PDB entry 9M6H | electron microscopy, 3.27 A resolution | chains O and S of the 20 polymer chains in the assembly

# Chain O (and S)
Name: Flagellar hook-associated protein 2
From: Salmonella enterica subsp. enterica serovar Typhimurium
Notes: chain S of this document is another copy of the same molecule, construct and numbering; everything in this record applies to it too
UniProt: P16328 (FLID_SALTY); numbering as in UniProt (aligned over 21-450)
Chain sequence (430 residues; row label = number of the first residue in the row):
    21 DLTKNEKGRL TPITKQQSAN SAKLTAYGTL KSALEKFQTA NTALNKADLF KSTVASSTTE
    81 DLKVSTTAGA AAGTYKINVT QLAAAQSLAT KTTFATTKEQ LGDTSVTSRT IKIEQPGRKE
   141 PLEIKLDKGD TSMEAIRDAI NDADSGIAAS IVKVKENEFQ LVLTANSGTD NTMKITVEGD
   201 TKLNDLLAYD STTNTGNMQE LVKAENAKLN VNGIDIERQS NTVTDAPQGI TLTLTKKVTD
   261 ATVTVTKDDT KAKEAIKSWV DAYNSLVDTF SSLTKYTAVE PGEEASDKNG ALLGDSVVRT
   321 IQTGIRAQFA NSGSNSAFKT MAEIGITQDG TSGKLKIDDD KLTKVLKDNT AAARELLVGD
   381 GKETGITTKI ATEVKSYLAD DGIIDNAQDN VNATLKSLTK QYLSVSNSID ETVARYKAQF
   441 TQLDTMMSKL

# Interface between chain O and chain S
Pairs across the interface (22; chain O residue first):
  T78(O) - K256(S)
  A91(O) - A169(S)
  A92(O) - A169(S)
  T94(O) - A105(S)
  Y95(O) - I171(S)
  Y95(O) - V172(S)  hydrophobic
  N232(O) - V172(S)
  I234(O) - V174(S)  hydrophobic
  I236(O) - K173(S)
  I236(O) - V174(S)
  R238(O) - E176(S)
  V243(O) - K173(S)
  A246(O) - K173(S)
  P247(O) - I171(S)
  P247(O) - K173(S)
  T262(O) - L102(S)
  T262(O) - K256(S)
  D368(O) - D164(S)
  N369(O) - N161(S)
  N369(O) - D162(S)  hydrogen bond (side chain-backbone)
  N369(O) - D164(S)
  A371(O) - D162(S)
Other interface residues (no listed pair), chain O (19 interface residues in all): K71, V231, D260
Other interface residues (no listed pair), chain S (18 interface residues in all): D158, A168, K175, Q180, L221, T255

# Overview
19 residues of chain O face 18 of chain S across their interface; the contacts include 1 hydrogen bond. Its
one hydrogen-bonded contact is N369(O)-D162(S).
Both chains are Flagellar hook-associated protein 2 (Salmonella enterica subsp. enterica serovar Typhimurium).
Entry 9M6H (structure of FliD-FliC at a 10:10 stoichiometry) was determined by electron microscopy.
